Entry 7YFZ (electron microscopy, 3.19 A resolution); this record covers chains B and C of the 42 polymer chains in the assembly.

[Chain B]
Molecule: Pam3 baseplate wedge gp22
Source organism: uncultured cyanophage
Sequence (299 residues; each row starts with the number of its first residue):
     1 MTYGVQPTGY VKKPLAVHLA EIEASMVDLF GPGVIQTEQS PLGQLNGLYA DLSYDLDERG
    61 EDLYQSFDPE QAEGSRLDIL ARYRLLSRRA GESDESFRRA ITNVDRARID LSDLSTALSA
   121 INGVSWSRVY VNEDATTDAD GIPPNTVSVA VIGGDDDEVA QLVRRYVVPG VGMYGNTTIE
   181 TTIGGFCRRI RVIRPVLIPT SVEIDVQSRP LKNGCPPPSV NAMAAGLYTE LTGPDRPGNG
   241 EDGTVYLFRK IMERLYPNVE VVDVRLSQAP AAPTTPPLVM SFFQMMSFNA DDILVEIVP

[Chain C]
Molecule: Pam3 baseplate wedge gp23
Source organism: uncultured cyanophage
Sequence (238 residues; each row starts with the number of its first residue):
     1 MSNLCADPEA LVEARIDEVL TQYRESPYLL NLIRAYLSKL AETSMSYCDM VEKFDLDTAV
    61 GDQLTIIGRI LGFPRCHCVC DTIPVVGYDC GGSYAGSYQL AGYCEPGSSW IHCSPYGNSE
   121 LCVDEDEIYR SLLKARRYQM LGLYDIESLH EALQIVWGED AMVAETKVGQ VVVTPGRSLT
   181 ATETRYLPIV FRALPIAPGI KGMIHIDQGP IAGYGDGWAG YCGGDWLCPV DPHAYTCS
Disulfides: Cys-5/Cys-48, Cys-76/Cys-122, Cys-80/Cys-237

[Interface between chain B and chain C]
Residue-residue contacts (86):
  Glu-38(B) with Leu-20(C)
  Gln-39(B) with Gln-22(C); Tyr-23(C), hydrogen bond (backbone-side chain)
  Ser-40(B) with Tyr-23(C)
  Pro-41(B) with Tyr-23(C); Leu-29(C), hydrophobic
  Gln-44(B) with Val-19(C); Leu-20(C), hydrogen bond (side chain-backbone); Tyr-23(C)
  Leu-45(B) with Ile-33(C), hydrophobic
  Leu-48(B) with Arg-15(C); Glu-18(C); Val-19(C), hydrophobic; Ile-33(C), hydrophobic; Leu-37(C), hydrophobic
  Tyr-49(B) with Leu-37(C), hydrophobic; Leu-40(C), hydrophobic
  Asp-51(B) with Arg-15(C), salt bridge
  Leu-52(B) with Arg-15(C); Leu-37(C)
  Asp-55(B) with Arg-15(C), salt bridge
  Leu-56(B) with Ser-44(C)
  Arg-59(B) with Leu-4(C); Cys-5(C); Ala-6(C); Leu-11(C)
  Asp-62(B) with Met-1(C)
  Leu-63(B) with Tyr-47(C), hydrophobic; Met-50(C); Val-51(C), hydrophobic
  Ser-66(B) with Met-1(C), hydrogen bond
  Phe-67(B) with Met-50(C); Phe-54(C), hydrophobic
  Glu-73(B) with Met-1(C), hydrogen bond (backbone-backbone)
  Gly-74(B) with Met-1(C)
  Ser-75(B) with Met-1(C), hydrogen bond (side chain-backbone)
  Arg-76(B) with Met-1(C), hydrogen bond; Leu-4(C); Val-51(C)
  Ile-79(B) with Glu-52(C); Asp-55(C)
  Arg-82(B) with Asp-57(C), salt bridge; Arg-137(C), hydrogen bond (backbone-side chain)
  Tyr-83(B) with Phe-54(C), hydrogen bond (side chain-backbone); Leu-56(C), hydrophobic; Ile-67(C); Arg-137(C); Met-140(C)
  Arg-84(B) with Leu-141(C)
  Leu-85(B) with Arg-137(C); Tyr-138(C), hydrophobic; Leu-141(C), hydrophobic
  Val-104(B) with Leu-141(C)
  Asp-105(B) with Met-140(C); Leu-141(C)
  Arg-106(B) with Leu-141(C), hydrogen bond (backbone-backbone)
  Ala-107(B) with Leu-141(C), hydrogen bond (backbone-backbone); Gly-142(C)
  Pro-144(B) with Val-168(C)
  Asn-145(B) with Val-168(C)
  Arg-164(B) with Ile-146(C); Thr-166(C)
  Arg-165(B) with Glu-147(C), salt bridge
  Val-168(B) with Tyr-144(C), hydrophobic; Ile-200(C), hydrophobic
  Pro-169(B) with Tyr-144(C); Ile-146(C), hydrophobic; Thr-166(C); Val-171(C), hydrophobic; Ile-200(C)
  Gly-170(B) with Thr-166(C); Lys-167(C); Val-168(C); Gly-169(C), hydrogen bond (backbone-backbone); Gln-170(C); Ile-200(C)
  Val-171(B) with Lys-167(C)
  Thr-182(B) with Asp-216(C)
  Ile-183(B) with Glu-147(C)
  Gly-185(B) with Asp-216(C); Gly-217(C), hydrogen bond (backbone-backbone)
  Phe-186(B) with His-150(C); Met-162(C), hydrophobic
  Cys-187(B) with Trp-218(C)
  Arg-188(B) with Ile-146(C); Val-163(C), hydrogen bond (side chain-backbone)
Also at the interface, not in a pair above, chain B (46 interface residues in all): Asn-103, Gly-172
Also at the interface, not in a pair above, chain C (58 interface residues in all): Ser-2, Ile-16, Tyr-36, Ala-41, Leu-71, Leu-143, Asp-145, Leu-149, Ala-161, Ala-164, Ala-197, Gly-215

[In short]
46 residues of chain B and 58 residues of chain C are in contact, with 13 hydrogen bonds and 4 salt bridges.
Polar contacts include Asp-51(B)/Arg-15(C), Asp-55(B)/Arg-15(C) and Arg-82(B)/Asp-57(C).
Chain B is Pam3 baseplate wedge gp22 and chain C is Pam3 baseplate wedge gp23, both from uncultured
cyanophage; the structure, Cyanophage Pam3 baseplate proteins, was determined by electron microscopy together
with 8HDR, 7YFW, 8HDS and 8HDW from the same study.
